7TRS - chains A and R of the 5 polymer chains in the assembly; structure by electron microscopy, 2.80 A resolution.

== Chain A ==
Protein: Guanine nucleotide-binding protein G(i) subunit alpha-1
From: Homo sapiens
Reference sequence: P63096 (GNAI1_HUMAN); residues 1-354 here = UniProt positions 1-354
Amino-acid sequence (354 residues; row label = number of the first residue in the row):
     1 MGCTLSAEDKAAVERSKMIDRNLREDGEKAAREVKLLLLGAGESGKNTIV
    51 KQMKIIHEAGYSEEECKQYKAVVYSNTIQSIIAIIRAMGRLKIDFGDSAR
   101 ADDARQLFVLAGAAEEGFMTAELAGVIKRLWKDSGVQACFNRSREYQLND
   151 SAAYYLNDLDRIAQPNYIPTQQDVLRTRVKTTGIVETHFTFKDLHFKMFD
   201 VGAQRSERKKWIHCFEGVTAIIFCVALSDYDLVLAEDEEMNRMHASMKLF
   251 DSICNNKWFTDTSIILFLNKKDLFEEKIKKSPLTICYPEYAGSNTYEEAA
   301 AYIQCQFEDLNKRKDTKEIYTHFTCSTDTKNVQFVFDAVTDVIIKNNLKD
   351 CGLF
Not modelled in the structure: 1-3, 54-181
Differences from the reference sequence: engineered mutation Asn47 (Ser in P63096), Ala203 (Gly in P63096), Ala245 (Glu in P63096), Ser326 (Ala in P63096)
Curated features (UniProtKB/Swiss-Prot):
  - region: Lys35 to Lys46, Thr48 (G1 motif), Asp173 to Thr181 (G2 motif), Phe196 to Gly202, Gln204, Arg205 (G3 motif), Ile265 to Asp272 (G4 motif), Thr324, Cys325, Thr327 to Thr329 (G5 motif)
  - binding site (GTP): Glu43 to Lys46, Thr48, Ser151, Leu175 to Thr181, Asp200 to Gly202, Gln204, Asn269 to Asp272
  - binding site (Mg(2+)): Thr181
  - modified residue: Arg178 (ADP-ribosylarginine), Gln204 (Deamidated glutamine), Cys351 (ADP-ribosylcysteine)
  - lipidation: Gly2 (N-myristoyl glycine), Cys3 (S-palmitoyl cysteine)
  - natural variant: Gly40 (G40C: In NEDHISB; G40R: In NEDHISB), Gly45 (G45D: In NEDHISB), Thr48 (T48I: In NEDHISB; T48K: In NEDHISB), Gln52 (Q52P: In NEDHISB), Ser75 (deletion: In NEDHISB; uncertain significance), Gln172 (deletion: In NEDHISB), Asp173 (D173V: In NEDHISB), Glu186 to Phe189 (deletion: In NEDHISB; uncertain significance), Cys224 (C224Y: In NEDHISB), Lys270 (K270N: In NEDHISB; K270R: In NEDHISB), Asp272 (D272G: In NEDHISB), Val332 (V332E: In NEDHISB; uncertain significance)
  - mutagenesis: Gly42 (G42R: Abolishes switch to an activated conformation and dissociation from beta and gamma subunits upon GTP binding. Abolishes interaction with RGS family members), Glu116 (E116L: Enhances interaction (inactive GDP-bound) with RGS14), Gln147 (Q147L: Enhances interaction (inactive GDP-bound) with RGS14)

== Chain R ==
Protein: Muscarinic acetylcholine receptor M4
From: Homo sapiens
Reference sequence: P08173 (ACM4_HUMAN); the construct lacks a stretch of the UniProt sequence and is renumbered around it, so the offset changes along the chain: 1-226 = UniProt 1-226; 373-387 = UniProt 227-241; 388-479 = UniProt 388-479
Amino-acid sequence (349 residues; each row starts with the number of its first residue; note: 146 numbers in that range are skipped by the numbering (no residue carries them; nothing is unmodelled there); numbers below 1 keep their minus sign (Asp-7 is residue -7)):
    -7 DYKDDDDAMANFTPVNGSSGNQSVRLVTSSSHNRYETVEMVFIATVTGSL
    43 SLVTVVGNILVMLSIKVNRQLQTVNNYFLFSLACADLIIGAFSMNLYTVY
    93 IIKGYWPLGAVVCDLWLALDYVVSNASVMNLLIISFDRYFCVTKPLTYPA
   143 RRTTKMAGLMIAAAWVLSFVLWAPAILFWQFVVGKRTVPDNQCFIQFLSN
   193 PAVTFGTAIAAFYLPVVIMTVLYIHISLASRSRV
   373 HKHRPEGPKEKKAKTKRQMAARERKVTRTIFAILLAFILTWTPYNVMVLV
   423 NTFCQSCIPDTVWSIGYWLCYVNSTINPACYALCNATFKKTFRHLLLCQY
   473 RNIGTARHHHHHHHH
Not modelled in the structure: -7 to 31, 373-391, 467-487
Differences from the reference sequence: expression tag (-7 to 0, 480-487)
Curated features (UniProtKB/Swiss-Prot):
  - glycosylation (N-linked (GlcNAc...) asparagine): Asn8, Asn13
  - modified residue (Phosphothreonine): Thr459, Thr463, Thr477
Disulfide bonds: Cys105-Cys185, Cys426-Cys429

== How chain A and chain R interact ==
Pairs across the interface (22; chain A residue first):
  Asp341(A) - Ser224(R)  hydrogen bond
  Asp341(A) - Arg394(R)  salt bridge
  Ile343(A) - Pro137(R)
  Ile343(A) - Leu138(R)  hydrophobic
  Ile344(A) - Pro137(R)  hydrophobic
  Lys345(A) - Arg394(R)
  Asn347(A) - Cys133(R)  hydrogen bond (side chain-backbone)
  Asn347(A) - Pro137(R)
  Asn347(A) - Pro141(R)
  Leu348(A) - Val134(R)  hydrophobic
  Leu348(A) - Val398(R)  hydrophobic
  Asp350(A) - Asn67(R)
  Cys351(A) - Asn67(R)
  Cys351(A) - Arg130(R)  hydrogen bond (backbone-side chain)
  Gly352(A) - Cys456(R)
  Leu353(A) - Arg130(R)
  Leu353(A) - Ile218(R)  hydrophobic
  Leu353(A) - Lys397(R)  hydrogen bond (backbone-side chain)
  Leu353(A) - Val398(R)  hydrophobic
  Leu353(A) - Thr401(R)  hydrogen bond (backbone-side chain)
  Phe354(A) - Arg394(R)
  Phe354(A) - Lys397(R)  hydrogen bond (backbone-side chain)
Interface residues without a listed pair, chain A (15 interface residues in all): Leu194, Tyr320, Phe336, Lys349
Interface residues without a listed pair, chain R (20 interface residues in all): Asn68, Ser222, Arg225, Val226, Ala393, Asn457

== In short ==
Chain A and chain R form an interface of 15 and 20 residues respectively, with 6 hydrogen bonds and 1 salt
bridge. Polar pairs include Asp341(A)-Arg394(R), Asp341(A)-Ser224(R) and Asn347(A)-Cys133(R).
Here chain A is Guanine nucleotide-binding protein G(i) subunit alpha-1 and chain R is Muscarinic
acetylcholine receptor M4, both from Homo sapiens. Entry 7TRS (Human M4 muscarinic acetylcholine receptor
complex with Gi1 and the endogenous agonist acetylcholine) was determined by electron microscopy.
